Entry 5GMI (X-ray diffraction, 2.71 A resolution); this record covers chains A and C of the 4 polymer chains in the assembly.

# Chain A
Molecule: Golgi reassembly-stacking protein 2
Organism: Mus musculus
Notes: fragment: grasp domain
UniProt: Q99JX3 (GORS2_MOUSE); residue numbers follow UniProt; this construct covers 2-208
Sequence (235 residues; each row starts with the number of its first residue; numbers below 1 keep their minus sign (Met-26 is residue -26)):
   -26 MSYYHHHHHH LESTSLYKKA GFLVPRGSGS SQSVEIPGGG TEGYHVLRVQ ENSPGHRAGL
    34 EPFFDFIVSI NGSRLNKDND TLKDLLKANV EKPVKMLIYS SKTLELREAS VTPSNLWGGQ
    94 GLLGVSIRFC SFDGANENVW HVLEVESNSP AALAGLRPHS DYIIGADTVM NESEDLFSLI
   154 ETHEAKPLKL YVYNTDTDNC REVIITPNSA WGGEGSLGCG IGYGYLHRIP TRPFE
Disordered / not traced: -26 to -15
Differences from the reference sequence: expression tag (-26 to 1)
UniProt features mapped onto this chain:
  - region: Ile194 to Leu199 (Important for membrane binding)
  - modified residue (Dimethylated arginine): Arg30, Arg47
  - lipidation: Gly2 (N-myristoyl glycine)
  - mutagenesis: Gly97 (G97D: Reduced interaction with BLZF1), Arg101 (R101A: No significant effect on interaction with BLZF1)
What the authors report for this chain:
  - contacts within the chain: Arg101-Ala139 (hydrogen bond)

# Chain C
Molecule: Junctional adhesion molecule C
Notes: fragment: peptide of jamc c termianl
UniProt: Q9D8B7 (JAM3_MOUSE); numbering as in UniProt (aligned over 292-310)
Sequence (19 residues; row label = number of the first residue in the row):
   292 NYIRTSEEGD FRHKSSFVI
Disordered / not traced: 292-305

# Interface between chain A and chain C
Residue-residue contacts (21; chain A residue first):
  Tyr17(A) - Phe308(C)  hydrophobic
  Gln93(A) - Val309(C)
  Gly94(A) - Ile310(C)
  Leu95(A) - Ile310(C)  hydrogen bond (backbone-backbone)
  Leu96(A) - Ile310(C)  hydrogen bond (backbone-backbone)
  Gly97(A) - Ile310(C)  hydrogen bond (backbone-backbone)
  Val98(A) - Phe308(C)
  Val98(A) - Val309(C)
  Val98(A) - Ile310(C)  hydrogen bond (backbone-backbone)
  Ser99(A) - Ser307(C)
  Ser99(A) - Phe308(C)
  Ile100(A) - Ser307(C)
  Ile100(A) - Phe308(C)  hydrogen bond (backbone-backbone)
  Ile100(A) - Ile310(C)  hydrophobic
  Arg101(A) - Ser306(C)
  Arg101(A) - Ser307(C)
  Asp140(A) - Ser306(C)  hydrogen bond
  Asp140(A) - Ser307(C)
  Tyr164(A) - Ser306(C)
  Tyr164(A) - Ser307(C)  hydrogen bond
  Glu175(A) - Ser307(C)
Interface residues without a listed pair, chain A (16 interface residues in all): Leu20, Gln23, Leu59
From the paper, about this interface:
  - interface residues, chain A: Leu96(A), Gly97(A), Val98(A)

# Summary
16 residues of chain A and 5 residues of chain C are in contact; the contacts include 7 hydrogen bonds. Polar
pairs include Leu95(A)-Ile310(C), Leu96(A)-Ile310(C) and Asp140(A)-Ser306(C). Curated annotation (UniProt)
lists 2 mutagenesis sites on chain A. From the paper: interface residues Leu96(A), Gly97(A) and Val98(A);
contacts within the chain involving Arg101(A) and Ala139(A).
Here chain A is Golgi reassembly-stacking protein 2 (Mus musculus) and chain C is Junctional adhesion molecule
C. Entry 5GMI (Crystal Structure of GRASP55 GRASP domain in complex with JAM-C C-terminus) was determined by
X-ray diffraction together with 5GMJ from the same study.
